PDB entry 2IOU | X-ray diffraction, 3.16 A resolution | chains D and G of the 8 polymer chains in the assembly

[Chain D]
Name: Major Tropism Determinant P1
Organism: Bordetella phage BPP-1
UniProt: Q775D6 (Q775D6_9CAUD); residues 5-380 here = UniProt positions 5-380
Amino-acid sequence (376 residues; numbered 5 to 380; the number before each row is that of its first residue):
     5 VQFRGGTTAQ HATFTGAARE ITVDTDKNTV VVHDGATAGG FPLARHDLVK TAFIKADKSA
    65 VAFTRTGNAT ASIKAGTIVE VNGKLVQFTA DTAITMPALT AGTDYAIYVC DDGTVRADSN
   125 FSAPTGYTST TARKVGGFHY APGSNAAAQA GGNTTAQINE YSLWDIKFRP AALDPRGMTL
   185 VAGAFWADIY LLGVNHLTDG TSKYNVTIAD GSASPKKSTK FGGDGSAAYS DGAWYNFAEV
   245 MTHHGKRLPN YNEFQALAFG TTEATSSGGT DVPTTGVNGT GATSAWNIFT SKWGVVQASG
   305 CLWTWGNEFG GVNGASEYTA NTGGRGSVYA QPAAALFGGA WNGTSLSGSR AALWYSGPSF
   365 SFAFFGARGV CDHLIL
Ion coordination: Mg2+ site 1: Glu312, Phe313 (shared with 2 residues of chain E; 1 residue of chain F); Mg2+ site 2: Glu312 (shared with 1 residue of chain E; 1 residue of chain F)

[Chain G]
Name: Pertactin Extracellular Domain
Organism: Bordetella bronchiseptica
UniProt: Q03035 (PERT_BORBR); residues 38-572 here = UniProt positions 38-572
Amino-acid sequence (535 residues; each row starts with the number of its first residue):
    38 DWNNQSIIKA GERQHGIHIK QSDGAGVRTA TGTTIKVSGR QAQGVLLENP AAELRFQNGS
    98 VTSSGQLFDE GVRRFLGTVT VKAGKLVADH ATLANVSDTR DDDGIALYVA GEQAQASIAD
   158 STLQGAGGVR VERGANVTVQ RSTIVDGGLH IGTLQPLQPE DLPPSRVVLG DTSVTAVPAS
   218 GAPAAVSVFG ANELTVDGGH ITGGRAAGVA AMDGAIVHLQ RATIRRGDAP AGGAVPGGAV
   278 PGGAVPGGFG PLLDGWYGVD VSDSTVDLAQ SIVEAPQLGA AIRAGRGARV TVSGGSLSAP
   338 HGNVIETGGG ARRFPPPASP LSITLQAGAR AQGRALLYRV LPEPVKLTLA GGAQGQGDIV
   398 ATELPPIPGA SSGPLDVALA SQARWTGATR AVDSLSIDNA TWVMTDNSNV GALRLASDGS
   458 VDFQQPAEAG RFKVLMVDTL AGSGLFRMNV FADLGLSDKL VVMRDASGQH RLWVRNSGSE
   518 PASANTMLLV QTPRGSAATF TLANKDGKVD IGTYRYRLAA NGNGQWSLVG AKAPP
Unresolved in the structure: 265-291
Curated features (UniProtKB/Swiss-Prot):
  - region: Gly269 to Pro288 (4 X 5 AA tandem repeats of G-G-A-V-P)
  - motif: Arg263 to Asp265 (Cell attachment site)

[Chain D / chain G interface]
Residue-residue contacts - 24 pairs, chain D then chain G:
  Val316(D) with Ala348(G)
  Asn317(D) with Gly347(G); Ala348(G)
  Gly318(D) with Ala348(G)
  Ser320(D) with Asp250(G); Arg323(G)
  Glu321(D) with Asp250(G)
  Tyr322(D) with Gln192(G), hydrogen bond
  Tyr333(D) with Gln192(G), hydrogen bond
  Asn346(D) with Pro405(G), hydrogen bond (side chain-backbone); Gly406(G)
  Leu357(D) with Pro403(G)
  Tyr359(D) with Ala348(G), hydrophobic; Arg350(G); Pro379(G); Pro403(G), hydrophobic
  Ser360(D) with Ile404(G)
  Phe364(D) with Arg350(G)
  Phe366(D) with Ile404(G), hydrophobic
  Phe368(D) with Ile404(G), hydrophobic; Pro405(G); Gly406(G); Ala407(G)
  Phe369(D) with Ile404(G), hydrophobic
Also at the interface, not in a pair above, chain D (17 interface residues in all): Ala319, Leu350
Also at the interface, not in a pair above, chain G (15 interface residues in all): Leu191, Arg349, Leu401
From the paper, about this interface:
  - pairs named by the authors: Tyr322(D)-Gln192(G) (hydrogen bond), Tyr333(D)-Gln192(G) (hydrogen bond)
  - interface residues, chain D: Tyr333(D)
  - interface residues, chain G: Thr190(G), Gln192(G), Leu401(G), Ile404(G), Pro405(G)

[In short]
17 residues of chain D face 15 of chain G across their interface; the contacts include 3 hydrogen bonds. Polar
pairs include Tyr322(D)-Gln192(G), Tyr333(D)-Gln192(G) and Asn346(D)-Pro405(G). The authors report hydrogen
bonds between Tyr322(D) and Gln192(G) and Tyr333(D) and Gln192(G). Glu312(D) and Phe313(D) form the Mg2+ site
1. From the paper: interface residues Tyr333(D) and Thr190(G) among others.
Here chain D is Major Tropism Determinant P1 (Bordetella phage BPP-1) and chain G is Pertactin Extracellular
Domain (Bordetella bronchiseptica). Entry 2IOU (Major Tropism Determinant P1 (Mtd-P1) Variant Complexed with
Bordetella brochiseptica Virulence Factor Pertactin extracellular domain (Prn-E)) was determined by X-ray
diffraction.
